PDB entry 6F0K | electron microscopy, 3.87 A resolution | chains A and H of the 7 polymer chains in the assembly

[Chain A]
Name: Cytochrome c family protein
Source organism: Rhodothermus marinus (strain ATCC 43812 / DSM 4252 / R-10)
UniProtKB: D0MDD4 (D0MDD4_RHOM4); numbering as in UniProt (aligned over 1-211)
Chain sequence (211 residues; row label = number of the first residue in the row):
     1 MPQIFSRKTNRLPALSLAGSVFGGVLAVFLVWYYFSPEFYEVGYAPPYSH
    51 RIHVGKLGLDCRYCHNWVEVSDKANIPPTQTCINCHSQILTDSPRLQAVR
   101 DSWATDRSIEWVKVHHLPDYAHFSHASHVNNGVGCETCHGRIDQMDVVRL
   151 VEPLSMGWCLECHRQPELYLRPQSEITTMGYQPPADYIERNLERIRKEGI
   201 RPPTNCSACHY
Not modelled in the structure: 1-4
Covalently attached groups: heme c (HEC) linked to C61, C64, C82, C85, C135, C138, C159, C162, C206, C209
Ion coordination: heme c Fe (5 sites), coordinated by H50, H53, H65, H86, H125, H128, H139, M156, H163, H210
Ligand contacts:
  - heme c (HEC), molecule 1: Y34, L117, P118, Y120, A121, S155, M156, T204, N205, A208, H210
  - heme c (HEC), molecule 2: Y44, P46, Y48, H50, H53, V54, L59, D60, Y63, H65, I76, P77, W111, V112, K113, V114, H115, H139, I142, V148
  - heme c (HEC), molecule 3: P47, Y48, I52, H53, K56, L57, L59, Y63, P77, T81, H86, I89, L90, S93, R95, L96, W111
  - heme c (HEC), molecule 4: H65, V68, K73, A74, N75, K113, V114, H115, H116, L117, F123, H125, H128, V129, V133, G134, T137, H139, L154
  - heme c (HEC), molecule 5: L117, H122, F123, S127, H128, N131, V133, L154, W158, H163, Y169, L170, I200, R201, P202, P203, A208

[Chain H]
Name: ActH
Source organism: Rhodothermus marinus (strain ATCC 43812 / DSM 4252 / R-10)
UniProtKB: D0MKF0 (D0MKF0_RHOM4); numbering as in UniProt (aligned over 1-182)
Chain sequence (182 residues; numbered 1 to 182; the number before each row is that of its first residue):
     1 MKRYPGLIGLLVVLVSVAGCRFYGYPGGVALTLAQIEAASEQVAQDLEQA
    51 LAELEALRLLARRDETLAPYVAQYEAILEAHQQAVLEFEHWKEQVAAHPG
   101 DYRRANRTLGAITARHEALLQQYADVAWAVAQHVNPALLARAYTSSGPRF
   151 FFYVVPPQYARQVNEQAVPPLQVVRYLAAQLS
Not modelled in the structure: 1-24, 181-182

[How chain A and chain H interact]
Residue-residue contacts - 27 pairs, chain A then chain H:
  E69(A) - Q158(H)  hydrogen bond
  V70(A) - F152(H)
  V70(A) - P156(H)  hydrophobic
  V70(A) - P157(H)
  D72(A) - R149(H)  salt bridge
  N130(A) - Q158(H)
  R164(A) - Y102(H)
  R164(A) - N106(H)  hydrogen bond (backbone-side chain)
  R164(A) - R107(H)
  Q165(A) - Y25(H)  hydrogen bond (side chain-backbone)
  Q165(A) - P26(H)
  P166(A) - N106(H)
  E167(A) - Y102(H)
  I188(A) - L31(H)  hydrophobic
  E189(A) - L31(H)
  L192(A) - T32(H)
  L192(A) - Q35(H)
  I195(A) - L109(H)  hydrophobic
  R196(A) - Q35(H)
  R196(A) - A38(H)
  R196(A) - A39(H)
  E198(A) - R161(H)  salt bridge
  E198(A) - E165(H)
  R201(A) - G110(H)
  R201(A) - T113(H)  hydrogen bond (side chain-backbone)
  R201(A) - A114(H)
  R201(A) - E117(H)
Other interface residues (no listed pair), chain A (16 interface residues in all): H163

[Summary]
Chain A and chain H form an interface of 16 and 22 residues respectively, with 4 hydrogen bonds and 2 salt
bridges. Polar contacts include D72(A)-R149(H), E198(A)-R161(H) and E69(A)-Q158(H). Heme c is covalently
linked to C64(A), C82(A), C135(A), C159(A) and C206(A).
Chain A is Cytochrome c family protein and chain H is ActH, both from Rhodothermus marinus (strain ATCC 43812
/ DSM 4252 / R-10); the structure, Alternative complex III, was determined by electron microscopy.
